PDB entry 1PSB | solution NMR | chains A and B of the 4 polymer chains in the assembly

Chain A (and B):
Name: S-100 protein, beta chain
From: Bos taurus
Notes: chain B of this document is another copy of the same molecule, construct and numbering; everything in this record applies to it too
UniProtKB: P02638 (S100B_BOVIN); residue numbers follow UniProt; this construct covers 1-91
Sequence (91 residues; each row starts with the number of its first residue):
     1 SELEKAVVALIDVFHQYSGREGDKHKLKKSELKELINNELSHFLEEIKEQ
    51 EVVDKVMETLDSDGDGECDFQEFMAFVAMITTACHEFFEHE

Chain A / chain B interface:
Residue-residue contacts (63):
  S1(A) - N38(B)
  S1(A) - E39(B)
  S1(A) - S41(B)
  E2(A) - A9(B)
  E2(A) - V13(B)
  E2(A) - E39(B)
  L3(A) - L10(B)
  L3(A) - V13(B)
  L3(A) - L35(B)
  L3(A) - E39(B)
  L3(A) - F73(B)
  E4(A) - E39(B)
  E4(A) - L40(B)
  E4(A) - S41(B)
  E4(A) - H42(B)
  E4(A) - F43(B)
  A6(A) - A6(B)
  A6(A) - L10(B)
  V7(A) - F43(B)
  V7(A) - T81(B)
  L10(A) - L3(B)
  I11(A) - T81(B)
  I11(A) - C84(B)
  I11(A) - H85(B)
  V13(A) - E2(B)
  F14(A) - H85(B)
  H15(A) - E89(B)
  K24(A) - H85(B)
  K24(A) - E89(B)
  H25(A) - H85(B)
  H25(A) - E86(B)
  H25(A) - E89(B)
  L35(A) - L3(B)
  E39(A) - S1(B)
  E39(A) - E2(B)
  E39(A) - L3(B)
  E39(A) - E4(B)
  L40(A) - L3(B)
  L40(A) - E4(B)
  S41(A) - E4(B)
  H42(A) - E4(B)
  F43(A) - E4(B)
  F43(A) - V7(B)
  F70(A) - T81(B)
  F70(A) - H85(B)
  M74(A) - T81(B)
  A78(A) - M74(B)
  T81(A) - V7(B)
  T81(A) - I11(B)
  T81(A) - F70(B)
  T81(A) - M74(B)
  T82(A) - H25(B)
  T82(A) - F70(B)
  T82(A) - Q71(B)
  C84(A) - I11(B)
  H85(A) - I11(B)
  H85(A) - F14(B)
  H85(A) - K24(B)
  H85(A) - H25(B)
  H85(A) - F70(B)
  F88(A) - I11(B)
  F88(A) - H15(B)
  E89(A) - K24(B)
Other interface residues (no listed pair), chain A (35 interface residues in all): V8, D23, N38, Q71, V77, M79, E86
Other interface residues (no listed pair), chain B (36 interface residues in all): V8, D12, V77, A78, T82, F88

Summary:
35 residues of chain A face 36 of chain B across their interface.
Both chains are S-100 protein, beta chain (Bos taurus). Entry 1PSB (Solution structure of calcium loaded S100B
complexed to a peptide from N-Terminal regulatory domain of NDR ...) was determined by solution NMR.
